PDB entry 8HWA | electron microscopy, 3.70 A resolution | chains F and K of the 8 polymer chains in the assembly

== Chain F (and K) ==
Name: Primase D5
Organism: Monkeypox virus
Notes: chain K of this document is another copy of the same molecule, construct and numbering; everything in this record applies to it too
UniProtKB: Q5IXS3 (Q5IXS3_MONPV); residue numbers follow UniProt; this construct covers 1-785
Sequence (785 residues; each row starts with the number of its first residue):
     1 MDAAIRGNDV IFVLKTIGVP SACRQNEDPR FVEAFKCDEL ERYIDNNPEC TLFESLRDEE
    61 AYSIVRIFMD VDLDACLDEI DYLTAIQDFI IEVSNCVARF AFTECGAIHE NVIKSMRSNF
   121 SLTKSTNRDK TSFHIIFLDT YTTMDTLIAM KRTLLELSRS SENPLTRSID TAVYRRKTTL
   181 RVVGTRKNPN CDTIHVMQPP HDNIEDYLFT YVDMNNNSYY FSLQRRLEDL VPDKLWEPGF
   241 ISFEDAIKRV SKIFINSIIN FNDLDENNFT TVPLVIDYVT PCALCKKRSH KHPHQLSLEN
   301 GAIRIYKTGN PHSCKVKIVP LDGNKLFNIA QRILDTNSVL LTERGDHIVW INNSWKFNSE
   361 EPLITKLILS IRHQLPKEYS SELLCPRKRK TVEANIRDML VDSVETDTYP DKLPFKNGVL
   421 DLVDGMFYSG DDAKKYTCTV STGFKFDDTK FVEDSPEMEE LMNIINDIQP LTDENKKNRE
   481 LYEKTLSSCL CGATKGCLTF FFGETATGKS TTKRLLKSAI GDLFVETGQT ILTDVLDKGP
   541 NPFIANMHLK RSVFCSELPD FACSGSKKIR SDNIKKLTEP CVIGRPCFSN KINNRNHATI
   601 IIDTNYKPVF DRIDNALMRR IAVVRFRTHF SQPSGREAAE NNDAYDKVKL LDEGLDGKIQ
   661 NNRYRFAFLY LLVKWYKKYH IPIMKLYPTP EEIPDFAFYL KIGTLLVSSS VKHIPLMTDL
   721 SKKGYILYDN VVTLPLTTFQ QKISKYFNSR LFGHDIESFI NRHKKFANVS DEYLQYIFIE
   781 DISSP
Disordered / not traced: 701-785 (chain K: 232-785)
Small-molecule neighbours: ATP (adenosine-5'-triphosphate): Lys248, Ser251, Ile258, Phe261

== Chain F / chain K interface ==
Pairs across the interface (35):
  Arg159(F) - Asp192(K)  salt bridge
  Asn300(F) - Arg159(K)
  Asn300(F) - Arg167(K)  hydrogen bond (side chain-backbone)
  Gly301(F) - Arg167(K)
  Ala302(F) - Arg167(K)
  Arg304(F) - Asp74(K)  hydrogen bond (side chain-backbone)
  Arg304(F) - Ala75(K)
  Pro311(F) - Cys76(K)  hydrophobic
  His312(F) - Cys76(K)  hydrogen bond
  His312(F) - Arg128(K)  hydrogen bond
  Val316(F) - Ala75(K)  hydrophobic
  Ile318(F) - Pro164(K)  hydrophobic
  Asp322(F) - Arg159(K)
  Asn328(F) - Ser160(K)  hydrogen bond
  Arg332(F) - Glu92(K)
  Arg332(F) - Leu157(K)
  Arg332(F) - Ser160(K)  hydrogen bond (side chain-backbone)
  Leu334(F) - Arg99(K)
  Asp335(F) - Glu92(K)
  Asp335(F) - Asn95(K)
  Asp335(F) - Cys96(K)  hydrogen bond (side chain-backbone)
  Asp335(F) - Arg99(K)
  Asp335(F) - His109(K)
  Thr336(F) - Asn95(K)
  Asn337(F) - Arg99(K)  hydrogen bond
  Asn337(F) - Phe102(K)
  Asn337(F) - His109(K)
  Pro376(F) - Asp88(K)
  Pro376(F) - Glu92(K)
  Glu378(F) - Glu162(K)
  Asp402(F) - Thr103(K)
  Asp431(F) - Glu110(K)
  Lys434(F) - Glu110(K)
  Lys435(F) - Ile108(K)
  Lys435(F) - Glu110(K)  hydrogen bond (backbone-side chain)
Interface residues without a listed pair, chain F (32 interface residues in all): Ser160, Glu237, Glu299, Lys317, Pro320, Lys325, Leu340, Gln374, Tyr379, Val404
Interface residues without a listed pair, chain K (29 interface residues in all): Ile91, Asn111, Ser158, Ser161, Asn163, Ile169, Asn190, Cys191

== Overview ==
The interface between chain F and chain K involves 32 residues on one side and 29 on the other, with 9
hydrogen bonds and 1 salt bridge. Among the polar pairs are Arg159(F)-Asp192(K), Asn300(F)-Arg167(K) and
Arg304(F)-Asp74(K). Chain F binds ATP.
Both chains are Primase D5 (Monkeypox virus). Entry 8HWA (D5 ATP-ADP-Apo-ssDNA IS1) was determined by electron
microscopy together with 8HWB, 8HWF and 8HWG from the same study.
